PDB entry 6W0E | X-ray diffraction, 3.51 A resolution | chains A and B of the 3 polymer chains in the assembly

[Chain A]
Name: Fab Heavy Chain
Organism: Rattus norvegicus
Notes: antibody fragment or engineered binder
Sequence (219 residues; numbered 1 to 219; the number before each row is that of its first residue):
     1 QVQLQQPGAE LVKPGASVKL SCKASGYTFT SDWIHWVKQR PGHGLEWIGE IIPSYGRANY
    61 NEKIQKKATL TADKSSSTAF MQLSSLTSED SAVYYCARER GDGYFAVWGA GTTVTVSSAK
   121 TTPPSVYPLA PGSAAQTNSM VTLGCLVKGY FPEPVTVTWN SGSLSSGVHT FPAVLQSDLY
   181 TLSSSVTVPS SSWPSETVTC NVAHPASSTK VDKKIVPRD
Disulfides: C22-C96, C145-C200

[Chain B]
Name: Fab Light Chain
Organism: Rattus norvegicus
Notes: antibody fragment or engineered binder
Sequence (212 residues; row label = number of the first residue in the row):
     1 DILLTQSPAI LSVSPGERVS FSCRASQSIG TDIHWYQQRT NGSPRLLIKY ASESISGIPS
    61 RFSGSGSGTD FTLSINSVES EDIANYYCQQ SNRWPFTFGS GTKLEIKRAD AAPTVSIFPP
   121 SSEQLTSGGA SVVCFLNNFY PKDINVKWKI DGSERQNGVL NSWTDQDSKD STYSMSSTLT
   181 LTKDEYERHN SYTCEATHKT STSPIVKSFN RN
Disulfides: C134-C194

[Interface between chain A and chain B]
Contacting residue pairs (72; chain A residue first):
  Q39(A) with Q38(B), hydrogen bond; Y87(B)
  H43(A) with Y87(B)
  G44(A) with Y87(B)
  L45(A) with Y87(B), hydrophobic; F98(B)
  W47(A) with W94(B), hydrophobic; P95(B), hydrophobic
  E50(A) with W94(B), hydrogen bond; F96(B)
  N59(A) with W94(B)
  Y60(A) with W94(B)
  E62(A) with D1(B)
  Y95(A) with Q38(B), hydrogen bond; G42(B); S43(B); P44(B)
  D102(A) with Y50(B), hydrogen bond (backbone-side chain)
  G103(A) with H34(B), hydrogen bond (backbone-side chain); Q89(B); S91(B); F96(B)
  Y104(A) with H34(B); Y36(B); L46(B), hydrophobic; K49(B); Y50(B), hydrophobic
  F105(A) with Y36(B), hydrogen bond (backbone-side chain); Q89(B); F98(B), hydrophobic
  W108(A) with Y36(B), hydrophobic; P44(B), hydrophobic
  G109(A) with S43(B)
  Y127(A) with S121(B); Q124(B); S127(B)
  P128(A) with S121(B), hydrogen bond (backbone-side chain); E123(B)
  L129(A) with F118(B)
  A130(A) with F118(B); P119(B)
  P131(A) with F118(B)
  T142(A) with S116(B); F118(B); N137(B)
  L143(A) with F118(B), hydrophobic
  K148(A) with S131(B); T178(B); T180(B)
  H169(A) with N137(B), hydrogen bond; N138(B), hydrogen bond; D167(B); S174(B)
  T170(A) with T164(B)
  F171(A) with F135(B), hydrophobic; N137(B); S162(B); T164(B); S174(B); M175(B); S176(B)
  P172(A) with S162(B), hydrogen bond (backbone-side chain); W163(B); T164(B)
  V174(A) with L160(B), hydrophobic; N161(B)
  Q176(A) with L160(B)
  S183(A) with F135(B); S176(B)
  S184(A) with F135(B)
  S185(A) with F135(B)
  K213(A) with E123(B), salt bridge
Interface residues without a listed pair, chain A (45 interface residues in all): H35, V37, N61, A106, A110, G132, G144, L146, V168, T181, R218
Interface residues without a listed pair, chain B (45 interface residues in all): R45, S100, T114, P120, S122, V133

[Overview]
Chain A and chain B each contribute 45 residues to their interface, with 10 hydrogen bonds and 1 salt bridge.
Polar contacts include K213(A)-E123(B), Q39(A)-Q38(B) and E50(A)-W94(B).
Chain A is Fab Heavy Chain and chain B is Fab Light Chain, both from Rattus norvegicus; the structure,
Open-gate KcsA soaked in 10 mM BaCl2, was determined by X-ray diffraction (same publication as 6W0A, 6W0B,
6W0C, 6W0D, 6W0F, 6W0G and 3 further entries).
